7MBX - chains B and G of the 6 polymer chains in the assembly; structure by electron microscopy, 1.95 A resolution.

Chain B:
Name: Guanine nucleotide-binding protein G(I)/G(S)/G(T) subunit beta-1
Source organism: Rattus norvegicus
Reference sequence: P54311 (GBB1_RAT); residues 1-340 here = UniProt positions 1-340
Sequence (340 residues; numbered 1 to 340; the number before each row is that of its first residue):
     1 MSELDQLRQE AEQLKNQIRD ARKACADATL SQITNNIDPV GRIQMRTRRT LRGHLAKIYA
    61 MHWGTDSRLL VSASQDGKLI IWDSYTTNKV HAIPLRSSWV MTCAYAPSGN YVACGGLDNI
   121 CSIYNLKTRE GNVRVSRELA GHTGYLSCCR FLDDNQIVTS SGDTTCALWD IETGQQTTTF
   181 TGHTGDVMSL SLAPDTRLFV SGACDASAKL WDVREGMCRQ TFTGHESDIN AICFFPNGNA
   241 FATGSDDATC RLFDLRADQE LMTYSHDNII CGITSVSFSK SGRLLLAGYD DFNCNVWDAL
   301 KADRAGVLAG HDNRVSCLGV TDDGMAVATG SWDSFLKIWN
Not modelled in the structure: 1
Curated features (UniProtKB/Swiss-Prot):
  - modified residue: Ser2 (N-acetylserine), His266 (Phosphohistidine)

Chain G:
Name: Guanine nucleotide-binding protein G(I)/G(S)/G(O) subunit gamma-2
Source organism: Homo sapiens
Reference sequence: P59768 (GBG2_HUMAN); numbering as in UniProt (aligned over 1-71)
Sequence (71 residues; row label = number of the first residue in the row):
     1 MASNNTASIA QARKLVEQLK MEANIDRIKV SKAAADLMAY CEAHAKEDPL LTPVPASENP
    61 FREKKFFCAI L
Not modelled in the structure: 1-4, 63-71
Curated features (UniProtKB/Swiss-Prot):
  - modified residue: Ala2 (N-acetylalanine), Cys68 (Cysteine methyl ester)
  - lipidation: Cys68 (S-geranylgeranyl cysteine)

Chain B / chain G interface:
Contacting residue pairs (90; chain B residue first):
  Leu4(B) - Ser8(G)
  Leu4(B) - Ala12(G)  hydrophobic
  Leu7(B) - Ile9(G)
  Leu7(B) - Ala12(G)  hydrophobic
  Leu7(B) - Arg13(G)
  Leu7(B) - Val16(G)
  Glu10(B) - Val16(G)
  Ala11(B) - Val16(G)  hydrophobic
  Ala11(B) - Leu19(G)
  Leu14(B) - Val16(G)  hydrophobic
  Leu14(B) - Leu19(G)  hydrophobic
  Leu14(B) - Lys20(G)
  Lys15(B) - Leu19(G)
  Gln17(B) - Ala23(G)
  Ile18(B) - Leu19(G)
  Ile18(B) - Ala23(G)  hydrophobic
  Ile18(B) - Arg27(G)
  Ala21(B) - Arg27(G)
  Arg22(B) - Arg27(G)
  Ala24(B) - Lys29(G)  hydrogen bond (backbone-side chain)
  Cys25(B) - Arg27(G)
  Cys25(B) - Ile28(G)
  Cys25(B) - Lys29(G)
  Cys25(B) - Val30(G)  hydrogen bond (backbone-backbone)
  Ala26(B) - Val30(G)  hydrophobic
  Asp27(B) - Lys29(G)
  Asp27(B) - Val30(G)  hydrogen bond (side chain-backbone)
  Asp27(B) - Ser31(G)  hydrogen bond
  Ala28(B) - Val30(G)
  Ala28(B) - Ser31(G)
  Leu30(B) - Ala34(G)  hydrophobic
  Ile33(B) - Ala34(G)  hydrophobic
  Ile33(B) - Met38(G)  hydrophobic
  Thr34(B) - Met38(G)
  Ile37(B) - Met38(G)  hydrophobic
  Val40(B) - Leu51(G)  hydrophobic
  Met45(B) - Leu50(G)  hydrophobic
  Arg48(B) - Phe61(G)
  Arg49(B) - Pro60(G)  hydrogen bond (side chain-backbone)
  Arg49(B) - Phe61(G)  hydrogen bond (side chain-backbone)
  Ser84(B) - Phe61(G)
  Tyr85(B) - Pro60(G)
  Tyr85(B) - Phe61(G)  hydrophobic
  Cys218(B) - Gln18(G)  hydrogen bond (backbone-side chain)
  Cys218(B) - Glu22(G)
  Arg219(B) - Glu22(G)
  Gln220(B) - Ile25(G)
  Thr221(B) - Glu22(G)  hydrogen bond
  Phe235(B) - Leu37(G)  hydrophobic
  Phe235(B) - Tyr40(G)  hydrophobic
  Phe235(B) - Cys41(G)  hydrophobic
  Pro236(B) - Tyr40(G)
  Asn237(B) - Leu37(G)
  Asn237(B) - Tyr40(G)
  Asp254(B) - Ala33(G)
  Arg256(B) - Arg27(G)
  Arg256(B) - Ile28(G)  hydrogen bond (backbone-backbone)
  Arg256(B) - Asp36(G)  salt bridge
  Ala257(B) - Ile28(G)
  Asp258(B) - Ile25(G)
  Asp258(B) - Arg27(G)  salt bridge
  Gln259(B) - Val30(G)
  Leu261(B) - Val30(G)  hydrophobic
  Leu261(B) - Leu37(G)  hydrophobic
  Ser279(B) - Asp48(G)  hydrogen bond
  Lys280(B) - Glu47(G)
  Lys280(B) - Asp48(G)
  Ser281(B) - Tyr40(G)
  Ser281(B) - Cys41(G)
  Ser281(B) - His44(G)
  Ser281(B) - Asp48(G)  hydrogen bond
  Gly282(B) - Cys41(G)
  Arg283(B) - Glu42(G)  salt bridge
  Arg283(B) - Leu51(G)
  Leu284(B) - Leu50(G)
  Leu284(B) - Leu51(G)  hydrophobic
  Leu300(B) - Cys41(G)  hydrophobic
  Asp323(B) - Pro49(G)
  Gly324(B) - Pro49(G)
  Gly324(B) - Leu50(G)
  Met325(B) - Pro49(G)  hydrophobic
  Met325(B) - Leu50(G)
  Met325(B) - Val54(G)  hydrophobic
  Met325(B) - Asn59(G)
  Met325(B) - Pro60(G)
  Ala326(B) - Phe61(G)  hydrophobic
  Val327(B) - Leu50(G)  hydrophobic
  Ile338(B) - Phe61(G)  hydrophobic
  Asn340(B) - Asn59(G)  hydrogen bond
  Asn340(B) - Phe61(G)
Interface residues without a listed pair, chain B (57 interface residues in all): Ile43, Met217, Ala240, Leu252, Val320
Interface residues without a listed pair, chain G (42 interface residues in all): Leu15, Met21, Asn24, Asp26, Ala35, Ala45, Glu58, Arg62

Summary:
57 residues of chain B face 42 of chain G across their interface, with 12 hydrogen bonds and 3 salt bridges.
Polar contacts include Arg256(B)-Asp36(G), Asp258(B)-Arg27(G) and Arg283(B)-Glu42(G).
Chain B is Guanine nucleotide-binding protein G(I)/G(S)/G(T) subunit beta-1 (Rattus norvegicus) and chain G is
Guanine nucleotide-binding protein G(I)/G(S)/G(O) subunit gamma-2 (Homo sapiens); the structure, Human
Cholecystokinin 1 receptor (CCK1R) Gs complex, was determined by electron microscopy (same publication as
7MBY).
